7EU5 - chain A; structure by X-ray diffraction, 2.73 A resolution.

[Chain A]
Molecule: Nicotinamide N-methyltransferase
Source organism: Homo sapiens
Notes: EC 2.1.1.1
UniProtKB: P40261 (NNMT_HUMAN); residues 1-261 here = UniProt positions 1-261
Amino-acid sequence (281 residues; row label = number of the first residue in the row; numbers below 1 keep their minus sign (Met-19 is residue -19)):
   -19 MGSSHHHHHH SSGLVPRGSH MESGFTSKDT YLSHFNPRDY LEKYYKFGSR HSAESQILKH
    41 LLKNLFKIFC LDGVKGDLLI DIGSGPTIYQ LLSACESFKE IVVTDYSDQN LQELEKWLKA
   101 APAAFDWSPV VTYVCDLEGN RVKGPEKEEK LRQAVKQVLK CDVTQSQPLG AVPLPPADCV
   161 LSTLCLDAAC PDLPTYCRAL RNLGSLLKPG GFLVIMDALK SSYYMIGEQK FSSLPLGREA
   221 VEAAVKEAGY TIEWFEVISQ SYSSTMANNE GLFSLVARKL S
Disordered / not traced: -19 to 4, 261
Sequence notes: expression tag (-19 to 0); engineered mutation Ala100 (Lys in P40261), Ala101 (Glu in P40261), Ala103 (Glu in P40261)
Small-molecule neighbours:
  - JDL (6-fluoranyl-10-methyl-1,10-diazatricyclo[6.3.1.04,12]dodeca-4,6,8(12)-trien-11-imine): Tyr20, Tyr24, Tyr25, Leu164, Asp167, Ala168, Asp197, Ala198, Ser201, Tyr203, Tyr204, Ser213, Tyr242, Ala247, Asn249
  - S-adenosylhomocysteine (SAH): Tyr11, Phe15, Tyr20, Tyr25, Gly63, Ser64, Gly65, Thr67, Tyr69, Gln70, Asp85, Tyr86, Ser87, Asn90, Cys141, Asp142, Val143, Thr144, Thr163, Leu164, Cys165, Ala168, Ala169, Tyr204
Reported in the primary citation:
  - binding site for S-adenosylhomocysteine: Gly63 to Gly65, Asp85 to Ser87, Cys141 to Thr144, Thr163 to Cys165
  - binding site for JDL: Tyr20, Tyr24, Tyr25, Leu164, Asp167, Ala168, Ala198, Ser201, Tyr203, Tyr204, Ser213, Tyr242, Ala247, Asn249

[Summary]
Ligands of chain A: S-adenosylhomocysteine and compound JDL. From the paper: a binding site for JDL at Tyr20,
Tyr24 and Tyr25 among others; a binding site for S-adenosylhomocysteine at Gly63, Asp85 and Cys141 among
others.
Chain A is Nicotinamide N-methyltransferase (Homo sapiens); the structure, Co-crystal structure of Human
Nicotinamide N-methyltransferase (NNMT) with tricyclic small molecule inhibitor JBSNF-000107, was determined
by X-ray diffraction together with 7ET7 from the same study.
